7UIK - chains o and p of the 10 polymer chains in the assembly; structure by electron microscopy, 7.70 A resolution (low resolution: residue-level contacts below are approximate; hydrogen-bond / salt-bridge calls are withheld).

# Chain o
Protein: Mediator of RNA polymerase II transcription subunit 15
From: Saccharomyces cerevisiae S288C
UniProtKB: P19659 (MED15_YEAST); residues 1-1081 here = UniProt positions 1-1081
Sequence (1081 residues; row label = number of the first residue in the row):
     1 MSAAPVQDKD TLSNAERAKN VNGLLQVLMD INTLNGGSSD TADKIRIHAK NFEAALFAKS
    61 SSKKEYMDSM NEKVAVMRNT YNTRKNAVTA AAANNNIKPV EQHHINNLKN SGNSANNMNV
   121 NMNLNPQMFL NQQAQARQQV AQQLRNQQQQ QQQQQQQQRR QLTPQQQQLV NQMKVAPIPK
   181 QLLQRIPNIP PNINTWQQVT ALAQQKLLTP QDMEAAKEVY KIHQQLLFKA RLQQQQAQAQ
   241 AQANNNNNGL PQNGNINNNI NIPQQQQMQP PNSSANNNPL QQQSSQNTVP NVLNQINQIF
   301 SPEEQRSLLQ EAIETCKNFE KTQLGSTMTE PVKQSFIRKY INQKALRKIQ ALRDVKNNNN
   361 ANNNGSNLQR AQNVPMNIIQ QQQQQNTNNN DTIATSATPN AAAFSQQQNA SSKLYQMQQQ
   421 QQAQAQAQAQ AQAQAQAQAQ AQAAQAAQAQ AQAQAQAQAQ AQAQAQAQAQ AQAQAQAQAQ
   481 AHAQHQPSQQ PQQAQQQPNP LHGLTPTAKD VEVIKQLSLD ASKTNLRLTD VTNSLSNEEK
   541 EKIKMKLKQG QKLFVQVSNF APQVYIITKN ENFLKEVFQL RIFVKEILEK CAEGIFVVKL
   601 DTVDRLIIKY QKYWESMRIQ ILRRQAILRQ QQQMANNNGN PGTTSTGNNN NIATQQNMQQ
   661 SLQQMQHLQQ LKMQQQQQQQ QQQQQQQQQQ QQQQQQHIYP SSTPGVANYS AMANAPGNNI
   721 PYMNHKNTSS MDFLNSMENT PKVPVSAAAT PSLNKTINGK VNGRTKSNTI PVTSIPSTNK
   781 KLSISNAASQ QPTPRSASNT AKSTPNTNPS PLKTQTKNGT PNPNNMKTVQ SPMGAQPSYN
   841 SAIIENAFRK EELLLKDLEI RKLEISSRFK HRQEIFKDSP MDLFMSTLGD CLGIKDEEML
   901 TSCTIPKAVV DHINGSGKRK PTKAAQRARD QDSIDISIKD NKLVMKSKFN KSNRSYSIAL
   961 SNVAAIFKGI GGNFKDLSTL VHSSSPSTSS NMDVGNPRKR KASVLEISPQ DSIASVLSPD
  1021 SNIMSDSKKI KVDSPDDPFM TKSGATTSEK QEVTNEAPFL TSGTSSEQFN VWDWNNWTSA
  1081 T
Disordered / not traced: 1-847, 959-1081
Swiss-Prot annotation at these positions:
  - region: Leu25 to Ala49 (Interaction with GCN4)
  - modified residue: Ser2 (N-acetylserine), Ser335 (Phosphoserine), Ser736 (Phosphoserine), Ser752 (Phosphoserine), Ser783 (Phosphoserine), Ser785 (Phosphoserine), Ser789 (Phosphoserine), Thr793 (Phosphothreonine), Ser831 (Phosphoserine), Ser1003 (Phosphoserine), Ser1008 (Phosphoserine), Ser1018 (Phosphoserine), Ser1034 (Phosphoserine)
  - mutagenesis: Met29 to Asp43 (Decreases the interaction between the mediator complex and GCN4. Decreases transcription of GCN4-dependent targets. Sensitive to amino acid starvation), Met29 to Ser39 (Decreases the interaction between the mediator complex and GCN4. Decreases transcription of GCN4-dependent targets. Sensitive to amino acid starvation), Trp196 to Val199 (Decreases transcription of GCN4-dependent targets. Decreases recruitment of the mediator complex to the upstream activating sequence (UAS) of amino-acid starvation responsive genes ...)

# Chain p
Protein: Mediator of RNA polymerase II transcription subunit 16
From: Saccharomyces cerevisiae S288C
UniProtKB: P32259 (MED16_YEAST); residue numbers follow UniProt; this construct covers 1-974
Sequence (974 residues; each row starts with the number of its first residue):
     1 MMLGEHLMSW SKTGIIAYSD SQSSNANICL TFLESINGIN WRFHTPQKYV LHPQLHEVQY
    61 QESSSTLSTH STTTSVNGST TAGVGSTPNF GGNSNKSPPQ FFYNISSIHW NNWFSLPGDM
   121 LAVCDELGNM TMLITGQRPD RATTYEKLTM VFQDNVYKIY NHVMPLKPVD KLKPMNIERK
   181 QTRKEYNTSI LEFRWLTSSK SVIVSQFCAF DSSSNTYRSR AQQVPPYGVY HPPFIKYACL
   241 AIRKNGQIDF WYQFSNSKDH KKITLQLLDT SNQRFKDLQW LEFARITPMN DDQCMLITTY
   301 SKLSKNISFY KLHVNWNLNA TKPNVLNDPS LKIQFILSTT LDPTDDEGHV LKLENLHVVS
   361 KSSIEKDPSP EILVLYNVCD TSKSLVKRYR LAPTQLSAEY LVILKPDLNI DRNNSTNQIF
   421 QSRRYNLRRH SDIVLDKKVT LITSEMFDAF VSFYFEDGTI ESYNQNDWKL ETERLISQSQ
   481 LGKFKNIIAS PLSAGFNYGK LPLPPSVEWM KVSPSMCGVI VKQYNKKWPQ FYAAVQKNYA
   541 DPEKDSINAT ALAFGYVKSL HKQISAEDLT IAAKTHILRI SFLDRKRAKE FITTLLKSLY
   601 SFFNISPDAP KEIMDKIITS RPLQKIMLLQ LELGSCFSQE NIEEMARVIL YLKNVLFAFN
   661 GVARNFHFAI EQISNNSNQQ QNPKLFQTIF SKQDLIHSLI PVAKWFVKFI TYLTQEILIL
   721 INDPTNKEYT LVHGIFGAKM SRTLILSILN EIKKVTQIVA KFPETSYPIL NESSTFLKLV
   781 LSESPVDFEK FETFLVDVNN KFIALCEQQP SQEREFSLLV KAEIPPEYAK VGDFLLQYAN
   841 NAVISHANAA AVYFADTSGL KISNSEFFNP EIFHLLQPLE EGLIIDTDKL PIKNRTSKSF
   901 SKLLYDDVTC DKLSVSEISD GKLKRCSRCG SVTRAGNIIS SDKTIVPTSI QTKRWPTMYT
   961 RLCICSGMLF EMDG
Disordered / not traced: 58-99, 156-157, 318-325, 398-424
Swiss-Prot annotation at these positions:
  - motif: Lys889 to Lys893 (Nuclear localization signal)

# Chain o / chain p interface
Pairs across the interface (8):
  Phe848(o) - Pro683(p)
  Phe848(o) - Gln687(p)
  Glu851(o) - Thr948(p)
  Glu851(o) - Ile950(p)
  Leu855(o) - Tyr767(p)
  Leu858(o) - Ile769(p)
  Glu859(o) - Pro768(p)
  Glu859(o) - Ile769(p)
Interface residues without a listed pair, chain p (8 interface residues in all): Phe686

# In short
5 residues of chain o and 8 residues of chain p are in contact. UniProt lists 15 mutagenesis sites on chain o.
Chain o is Mediator of RNA polymerase II transcription subunit 15 and chain p is Mediator of RNA polymerase II
transcription subunit 16, both from Saccharomyces cerevisiae S288C; the structure, Mediator-PIC Early (Tail A
+ Upstream DNA & Activator), was determined by electron microscopy, deposited together with 7UI9, 7UIC, 7UIF,
7UIG, 7UIL and 7UIO.
